8D42 - chains B and C of the 5 polymer chains in the assembly; structure by electron microscopy, 2.91 A resolution.

== Chain B (and C) ==
Name: DNA polymerase subunit gamma-2, mitochondrial
Source organism: Homo sapiens
Notes: EC 2.7.7.7; chain C of this document is another copy of the same molecule, construct and numbering; everything in this record applies to it too
UniProt: Q9UHN1 (DPOG2_HUMAN); residue numbers follow UniProt; this construct covers 1-485
Amino-acid sequence (485 residues; each row starts with the number of its first residue):
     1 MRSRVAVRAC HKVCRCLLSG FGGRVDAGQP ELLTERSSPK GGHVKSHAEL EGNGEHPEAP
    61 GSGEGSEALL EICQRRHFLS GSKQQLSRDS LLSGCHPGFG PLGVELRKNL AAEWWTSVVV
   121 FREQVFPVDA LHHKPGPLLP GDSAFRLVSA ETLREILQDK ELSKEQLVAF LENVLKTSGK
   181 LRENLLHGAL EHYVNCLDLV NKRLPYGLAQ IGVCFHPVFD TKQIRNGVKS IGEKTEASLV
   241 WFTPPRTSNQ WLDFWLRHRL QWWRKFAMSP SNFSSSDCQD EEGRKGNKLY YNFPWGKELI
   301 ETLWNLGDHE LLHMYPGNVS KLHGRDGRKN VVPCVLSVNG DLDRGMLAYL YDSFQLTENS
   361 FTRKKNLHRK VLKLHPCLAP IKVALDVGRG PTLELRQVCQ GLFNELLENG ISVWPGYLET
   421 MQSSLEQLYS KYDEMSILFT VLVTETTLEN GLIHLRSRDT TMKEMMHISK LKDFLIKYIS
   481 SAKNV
Not modelled in the structure: 1-63, 220-226, 357-360 (chain C: 1-66, 220-227, 356-367)
Curated features (UniProtKB/Swiss-Prot):
  - modified residue: Ser-38 (Phosphoserine)
  - natural variant: Arg-182 (R182W: In MTDPS16), Gly-416 (G416A: No functional deficit), Asp-433 (D433Y: In MTDPS16B), Gly-451 (G451E: In PEOA4)

== Chain B / chain C interface ==
Residue-residue contacts (106):
  His-77(B) with Leu-199(C)
  Ser-80(B) with His-192(C)
  Gly-81(B) with Asn-195(C)
  His-96(B) with Leu-131(C)
  Pro-97(B) with Leu-131(C)
  Gly-98(B) with Asp-129(C)
  Phe-99(B) with Asp-129(C), hydrogen bond (backbone-side chain)
  Pro-101(B) with Pro-127(C)
  Val-104(B) with Pro-127(C), hydrophobic; Asp-129(C)
  Glu-105(B) with Pro-127(C)
  Arg-107(B) with Asp-129(C), salt bridge
  Val-120(B) with Leu-407(C)
  Phe-121(B) with Leu-407(C)
  Glu-123(B) with Gln-400(C); Phe-403(C); Pro-415(C); Tyr-417(C)
  Phe-126(B) with Pro-101(C), hydrophobic; Trp-414(C), hydrophobic
  Pro-127(B) with Pro-101(C); Val-104(C), hydrophobic; Glu-105(C)
  Asp-129(B) with Gly-98(C); Phe-99(C), hydrogen bond (side chain-backbone); Val-104(C)
  Leu-131(B) with Pro-97(C); Glu-233(C)
  His-132(B) with His-132(C); Val-213(C); Phe-215(C); Glu-233(C), hydrogen bond (backbone-side chain)
  His-133(B) with Ile-231(C); Glu-233(C), salt bridge
  Ser-143(B) with Ala-150(C); Glu-151(C); Leu-153(C)
  Ala-144(B) with Ala-150(C)
  Phe-145(B) with Leu-147(C), hydrophobic; Val-148(C); Ala-150(C)
  Arg-146(B) with Arg-146(C); Leu-147(C); Val-148(C), hydrogen bond (backbone-backbone)
  Leu-147(B) with Arg-146(C); Leu-147(C), hydrophobic; Ile-231(C), hydrophobic
  Val-148(B) with Ala-144(C); Phe-145(C); Arg-146(C), hydrogen bond (backbone-backbone); Val-148(C), hydrophobic
  Ser-149(B) with Ala-144(C), hydrogen bond (side chain-backbone); Phe-145(C); Lys-229(C)
  Ala-150(B) with Asp-142(C); Ala-144(C), hydrogen bond (backbone-backbone); Arg-146(C)
  Glu-151(B) with Asp-142(C), hydrogen bond (backbone-backbone); Ser-143(C), hydrogen bond
  Thr-152(B) with Lys-229(C)
  Leu-153(B) with Leu-171(C)
  Arg-154(B) with Leu-171(C)
  Leu-157(B) with Val-168(C), hydrophobic; Leu-171(C), hydrophobic
  Ser-163(B) with Lys-164(C); Glu-165(C)
  Lys-164(B) with Ser-163(C); Lys-164(C), hydrogen bond (backbone-backbone)
  Glu-165(B) with Lys-160(C), salt bridge; Ser-163(C)
  Leu-167(B) with Leu-167(C), hydrophobic
  Val-168(B) with Lys-160(C); Ser-163(C)
  Leu-171(B) with Leu-153(C), hydrophobic; Ile-156(C), hydrophobic; Leu-157(C), hydrophobic
  Val-174(B) with Val-148(C), hydrophobic
  Leu-175(B) with Leu-153(C), hydrophobic
  Leu-181(B) with Leu-181(C), hydrophobic
  His-192(B) with Ser-80(C), hydrogen bond
  Asn-195(B) with Gln-74(C); His-77(C); Gly-81(C)
  Asp-198(B) with His-77(C)
  Leu-199(B) with His-77(C); Pro-101(C), hydrophobic; Trp-414(C)
  Asn-201(B) with Glu-419(C)
  Arg-203(B) with Leu-418(C)
  Val-213(B) with His-132(C)
  Phe-215(B) with His-132(C)
  Lys-229(B) with Glu-151(C), salt bridge
  Ile-231(B) with His-133(C)
  Glu-233(B) with Leu-131(C); His-132(C), salt bridge; His-133(C), salt bridge
  Phe-403(B) with Glu-123(C)
  Leu-407(B) with Val-120(C); Phe-121(C), hydrophobic
  Glu-408(B) with Phe-121(C)
  Trp-414(B) with Leu-199(C), hydrophobic
  Pro-415(B) with Glu-123(C)
  Leu-418(B) with Glu-123(C); Gln-124(C); Arg-203(C)
  Glu-419(B) with Asn-201(C), hydrogen bond
Other interface residues (no listed pair), chain B (65 interface residues in all): Lys-108, Trp-115, Val-128, Tyr-417, Thr-420
Other interface residues (no listed pair), chain C (67 interface residues in all): His-96, Arg-107, Trp-115, Phe-126, Val-128, Ser-149, Leu-175, Asp-198, Pro-217, Glu-408

== Summary ==
The interface between chain B and chain C involves 65 residues on one side and 67 on the other, with 12
hydrogen bonds and 6 salt bridges. Among the polar pairs are Arg-107(B)/Asp-129(C), His-133(B)/Glu-233(C) and
Glu-165(B)/Lys-160(C).
Chain B and chain C are both DNA polymerase subunit gamma-2, mitochondrial (Homo sapiens); the structure,
Human mitochondrial DNA polymerase gamma ternary complex with GT basepair in editing conformer (composite),
was determined by electron microscopy, deposited together with 8D33, 8D37 and 8D3R.
